6NEV - chains A and B; structure by X-ray diffraction, 2.30 A resolution.

== Chain A (and B) ==
Protein: FAD-dependent monooxygenase tropB
From: Talaromyces stipitatus (strain ATCC 10500 / CBS 375.48 / QM 6759 / NRRL 1006)
Notes: chain B of this document is another copy of the same molecule, construct and numbering; everything in this record applies to it too
UniProt: B8M9J8 (TROPB_TALSN); residue numbers follow UniProt; this construct covers 1-447
Sequence (447 residues; each row starts with the number of its first residue):
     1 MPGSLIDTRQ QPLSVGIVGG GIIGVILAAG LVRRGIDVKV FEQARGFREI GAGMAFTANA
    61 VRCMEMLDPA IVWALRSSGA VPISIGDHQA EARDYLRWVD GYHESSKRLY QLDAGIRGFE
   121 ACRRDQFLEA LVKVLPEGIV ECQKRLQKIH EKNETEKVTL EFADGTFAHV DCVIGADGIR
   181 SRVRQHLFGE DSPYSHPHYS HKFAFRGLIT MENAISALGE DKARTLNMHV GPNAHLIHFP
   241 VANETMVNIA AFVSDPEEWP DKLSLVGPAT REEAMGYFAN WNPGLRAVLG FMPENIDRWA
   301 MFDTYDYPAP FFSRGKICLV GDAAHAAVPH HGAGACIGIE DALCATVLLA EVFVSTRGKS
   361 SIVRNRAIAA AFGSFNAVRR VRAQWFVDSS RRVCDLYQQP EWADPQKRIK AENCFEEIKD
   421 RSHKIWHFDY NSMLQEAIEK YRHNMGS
Disordered / not traced: 1-10, 81-86 (chain B: 1-10, 83-88)
Differences from the reference sequence: engineered mutation Phe239 (Tyr in B8M9J8)
Curated features (UniProtKB/Swiss-Prot):
  - active site: Arg206
  - binding site (FAD): Glu42, Ala55, Arg124, Asp322, Ala335
  - glycosylation (N-linked (GlcNAc...) asparagine): Asn153, Asn243
  - mutagenesis: Arg206 (R206E/Q: Abolishes the catalytic activity), His235 (H235A: Converts 10% of substrate to dearomatized product), His330 (H330A: Converts 11% of substrate to dearomatized product), His331 (H331A: Converts 71% of substrate to dearomatized product)
Small-molecule neighbours: FAD (flavin-adenine dinucleotide): Val18, Gly19, Gly20, Gly21, Ile22, Ile23, Gly24, Phe41, Glu42, Gln43, Ala44, Glu49, Met54, Ala55, Phe56, Arg124, Lys144, Arg145, Leu146, Ala176, Asp177, Gly178, Arg182, Arg206, Trp299, Val320, Gly321, Asp322, Pro329, Gly332, Ala333, Gly334, Ala335, Cys336

== How chain A and chain B interact ==
Pairs across the interface (47):
  Arg33(A) with Arg33(B); Asp68(B), salt bridge; Pro69(B); Ala70(B), hydrogen bond (backbone-backbone); Val134(B)
  Arg34(A) with Glu65(B), salt bridge; Pro69(B); Trp73(B)
  Gly35(A) with Trp73(B)
  Glu65(A) with Arg34(B), salt bridge
  Met66(A) with Met66(B), hydrophobic
  Leu67(A) with Pro69(B)
  Asp68(A) with Arg33(B), salt bridge
  Pro69(A) with Arg33(B); Arg34(B); Leu67(B); Pro69(B)
  Ala70(A) with Arg33(B), hydrogen bond (backbone-backbone)
  Trp73(A) with Arg34(B); Gly35(B)
  Arg76(A) with Val354(B); Arg357(B), hydrogen bond (backbone-side chain)
  Ala80(A) with Arg357(B)
  Asp87(A) with Gly358(B)
  His88(A) with Lys359(B), hydrogen bond (backbone-side chain); Ser360(B), hydrogen bond; Val363(B)
  Gln89(A) with Lys359(B), hydrogen bond (backbone-side chain)
  Glu91(A) with Ser355(B)
  Ile116(A) with Arg442(B)
  Arg117(A) with Glu351(B), salt bridge; Val354(B); Ser355(B); Arg442(B)
  Val134(A) with Arg33(B)
  Glu351(A) with Arg117(B), salt bridge
  Val354(A) with Arg76(B); Arg117(B)
  Ser355(A) with Glu91(B); Arg117(B)
  Arg357(A) with Arg76(B), hydrogen bond (side chain-backbone); Ala80(B), hydrogen bond (side chain-backbone); Val81(B)
  Lys359(A) with Gln89(B), hydrogen bond (side chain-backbone)
  Asn431(A) with Asn431(B)
  Arg442(A) with Ile116(B); Arg117(B)
Other interface residues (no listed pair), chain A (29 interface residues in all): Val347, Ala350, Val363

== Summary ==
The interface between chain A and chain B involves 29 residues on one side and 28 on the other, with 9
hydrogen bonds and 6 salt bridges. Among the polar pairs are Arg33(A)-Asp68(B), Arg34(A)-Glu65(B) and
Arg117(A)-Glu351(B). Chain A binds flavin-adenine dinucleotide.
Chain A and chain B are both FAD-dependent monooxygenase tropB (Talaromyces stipitatus (strain ATCC 10500 /
CBS 375.48 / QM 6759 / NRRL 1006)); the structure, FAD-dependent monooxygenase TropB from T. stipitatus Y239F
Variant, was determined by X-ray diffraction (same publication as 6NES, 6NET and 6NEU).
